PDB entry 3L8G | X-ray diffraction, 2.18 A resolution | chain A

# Chain A
Name: D, D-heptose 1,7-bisphosphate phosphatase
From: Escherichia coli
Notes: EC 3.1.3.-
UniProtKB: P63228 (GMHB_ECOLI); residue numbers follow UniProt; this construct covers 1-187
Amino-acid sequence (187 residues; each row starts with the number of its first residue):
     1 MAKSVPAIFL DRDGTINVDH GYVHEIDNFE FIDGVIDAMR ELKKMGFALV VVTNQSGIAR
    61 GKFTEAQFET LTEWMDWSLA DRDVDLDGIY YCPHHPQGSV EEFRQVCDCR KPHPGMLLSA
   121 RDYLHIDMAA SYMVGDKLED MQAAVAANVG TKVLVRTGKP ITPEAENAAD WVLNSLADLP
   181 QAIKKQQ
Not modelled in the structure: 1-3, 187
Modified / non-standard residues: Mse1 (selenomethionine); Mse39, Mse45, Mse75, Mse116, Mse128, Mse133, Mse141 (selenomethionine; parent Met)
Curated features (UniProtKB/Swiss-Prot):
  - active site: Asp11 (Nucleophile), Asp13 (Proton donor)
  - binding site (substrate): Asp11 to Asp13, Asp19 to Tyr22, Thr53 to Ser56, Arg110, Lys111, Lys137
  - binding site (Mg(2+)): Asp11, Asp13, Asp136, Lys137
  - binding site (Zn(2+)): Cys92, His94, Cys107, Cys109
  - site: Thr53 (Stabilizes the phosphoryl group), Arg110 (Contributes to substrate recognition), Lys111 (Stabilizes the phosphoryl group)
  - mutagenesis: Asp11 (D11N: Inactive), Asp13 (D13A: Inactive; D13N: Inactive), Cys92 (C92A: Reduces the catalytic efficiencies towards the alpha and beta-anomers of HBP), Cys107 (C107A: More than 3-fold reduction in the affinity binding of HBP. Reduces the catalytic efficiencies towards the alpha and beta-anomers of HBP), Cys109 (C109A: Reduces the catalytic efficiencies towards the alpha and beta-anomers of HBP), Arg110 (R110A: Significant reduction in the catalytic efficiency of hydrolysis of the physiological substrate HBP), Lys111 (K111N: Inactive), Lys137 (K137A: 8-fold reduction in the affinity binding of HBP)
Bound ions: Mg2+: Asp11, Asp13, Asp136 (together with GMB); Na+ near Tyr22 (its only coordinating residue here); Zn2+: Cys92, His94, Cys107, Cys109
Small-molecule neighbours: GMB (1,7-di-O-phosphono-L-glycero-beta-D-manno-heptopyranose): Asp11, Arg12, Asp13, Asp19, Gly21, Tyr22, Val52, Thr53, Asn54, Gln55, Ser56, Arg110, Lys111, Lys137
What the authors report for this chain:
  - mutagenesis - D13A: abolished catalytic activity on GMB
  - conformationally variable residues (side-chain flip): Asp11
  - mutagenesis - C92A, C107A, C109A, R110A (200-fold), K137A: decreased catalytic activity on GMB
  - binding site for GMB: Asp19, Tyr22, Gln55, Ser56, Arg110, Lys137
  - specificity-determining residues: Arg110 (from molecular simulation)
  - mutagenesis - C92A, C107A, C109A: decreased catalytic activity on alpha
  - mutagenesis - R110A: abolished catalytic activity on heptose-1alpha,7-bisphosphate
  - mutagenesis - H94A: abolished expression

# Summary
Ligands of chain A: compound GMB. Curated annotation (UniProt) lists active-site residues Asp11 and Asp13, 14
substrate-binding residues, 4 Mg2+-binding residues and 4 Zn2+-binding residues. From the paper: a binding
site for GMB at Asp19, Tyr22 and Gln55 among others; C92A, C107A and C109A, among others, reduce catalytic
activity on GMB; 7 substitutions were tested in all.
Chain A is D, D-heptose 1,7-bisphosphate phosphatase (Escherichia coli); the structure, Crystal Structure of
D,D-heptose 1.7-bisphosphate phosphatase from E. Coli complexed with D-glycero-D-manno-heptose 1
,7-bisphosphate, was determined by X-ray diffraction (same publication as 3L8E, 3L8F and 3L8H).
